Entry 2UUK (X-ray diffraction, 1.39 A resolution); this record covers chains B and H of the 3 polymer chains in the assembly.

Chain B:
Molecule: Thrombin
Source organism: Homo sapiens
Notes: EC 3.4.21.5
Reference sequence: P00734 (THRB_HUMAN); the construct lacks a stretch of the UniProt sequence and is renumbered around it, so the offset changes along the chain: 16-37 = UniProt 364-385; 38-60 = UniProt 387-409; 61-77 = UniProt 419-435; 78-97 = UniProt 437-456; 6 more segments
Amino-acid sequence (259 residues; row label = number of the first residue in the row; note: 1 number in that range is skipped by the numbering (no residue carries it; nothing is unmodelled there); a row labelled like 60A-60I holds insertion residues (60A, then the next letters in order)):
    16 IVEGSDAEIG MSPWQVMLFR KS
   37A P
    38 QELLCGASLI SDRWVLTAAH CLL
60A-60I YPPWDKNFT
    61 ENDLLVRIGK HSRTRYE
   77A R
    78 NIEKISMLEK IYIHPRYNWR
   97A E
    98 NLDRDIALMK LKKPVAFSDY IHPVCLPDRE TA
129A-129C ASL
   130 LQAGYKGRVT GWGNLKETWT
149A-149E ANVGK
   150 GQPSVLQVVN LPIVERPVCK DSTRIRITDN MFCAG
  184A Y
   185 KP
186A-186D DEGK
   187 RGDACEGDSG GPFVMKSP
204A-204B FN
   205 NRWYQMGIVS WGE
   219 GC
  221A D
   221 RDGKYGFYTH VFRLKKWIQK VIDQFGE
Disordered / not traced: 148-149, 149A-149E
Cystine bridges: Cys42-Cys58, Cys168-Cys182, Cys191-Cys220
Ion coordination: Ca2+: Lys169, Thr172, Phe204A; Na+: Arg221, Lys224
Residues lining bound ligands: 897 (N-[3-(tert-butylamino)-3-oxopropyl]-N-isopropyl-3-methyl-5-{[(2S)-2-(pyridin-4-ylamino)propyl]oxy}benzamide): His57, Tyr60A, Trp60D, Glu97A, Asn98, Leu99, Ile174, Asp189, Ala190, Cys191, Glu192, Ser195, Val213, Ser214, Trp215, Gly216, Gly219, Gly226, Phe227, Tyr228
Curated features (UniProtKB/Swiss-Prot):
  - region: Ala183 to Val200 (High affinity receptor-binding region which is also known as the TP508 peptide)
  - active site (Charge relay system): His57, Asp102, Ser195
  - glycosylation: Asn60G (N-linked (GlcNAc...) (complex) asparagine)

Chain H:
Molecule: Hirudin I
Reference sequence: P28501 (ITHA_HIRME); residues 55-64 here = UniProt positions 55-64
Amino-acid sequence (10 residues; each row starts with the number of its first residue):
    55 DFEEIPEEYL
Modified positions: Tyr63 (o-sulfo-l-tyrosine; TYS)

How chain B and chain H interact:
Contacting residue pairs - 22 pairs, chain B then chain H:
  Phe34(B) with Phe56(H), hydrophobic
  Gln38(B) with Phe56(H); Glu57(H)
  Glu39(B) with Phe56(H)
  Leu40(B) with Phe56(H)
  Leu65(B) with Ile59(H), hydrophobic; Tyr63(H)
  Arg67(B) with Ile59(H)
  Arg73(B) with Asp55(H), salt bridge; Phe56(H)
  Thr74(B) with Asp55(H); Phe56(H); Glu57(H), hydrogen bond (backbone-backbone)
  Arg75(B) with Glu57(H)
  Tyr76(B) with Glu57(H), hydrogen bond (backbone-side chain); Glu58(H); Pro60(H); Tyr63(H)
  Glu80(B) with Tyr63(H)
  Lys81(B) with Tyr63(H)
  Ile82(B) with Ile59(H), hydrophobic; Tyr63(H)
Other interface residues (no listed pair), chain B (16 interface residues in all): Met32, Lys36, Gln151
Other interface residues (no listed pair), chain H (8 interface residues in all): Leu64

In short:
Chain B and chain H form an interface of 16 and 8 residues respectively; the contacts include 2 hydrogen bonds
and 1 salt bridge. Polar pairs include Arg73(B)-Asp55(H), Tyr76(B)-Glu57(H) and Thr74(B)-Glu57(H). Bound to
chain B: compound 897. From UniProt: 3 active-site residues on chain B.
Chain B is Thrombin (Homo sapiens) and chain H is Hirudin I; the structure, Thrombin-hirugen-gw420128 ternary
complex at 1.39A resolution, was determined by X-ray diffraction, deposited together with 2UUF, 2UUJ and 2UU8.
